PDB entry 6AKH | X-ray diffraction, 1.75 A resolution | chains A and D of the 4 polymer chains in the assembly

== Chain A ==
Protein: DNA-directed DNA/RNA polymerase mu
Organism: Homo sapiens
Notes: EC 2.7.7.7; engineered mutation(s): deletions 398-410
UniProtKB: Q9NP87 (DPOLM_HUMAN); numbering as in UniProt; present here: 132-397, 411-494
Sequence (356 residues; row label = number of the first residue in the row; note: 12 numbers in that range are skipped by the numbering (no residue carries them; nothing is unmodelled there)):
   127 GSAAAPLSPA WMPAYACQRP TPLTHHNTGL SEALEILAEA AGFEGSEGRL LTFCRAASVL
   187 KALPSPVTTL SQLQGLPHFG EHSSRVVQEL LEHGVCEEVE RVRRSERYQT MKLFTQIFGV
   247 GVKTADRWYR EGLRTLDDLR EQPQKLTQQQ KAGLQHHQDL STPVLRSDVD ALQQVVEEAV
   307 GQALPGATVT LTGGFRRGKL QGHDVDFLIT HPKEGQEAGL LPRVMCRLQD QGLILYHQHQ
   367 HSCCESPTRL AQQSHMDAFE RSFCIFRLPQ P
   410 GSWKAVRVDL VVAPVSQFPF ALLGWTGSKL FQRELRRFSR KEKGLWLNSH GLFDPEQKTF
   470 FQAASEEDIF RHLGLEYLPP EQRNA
Unresolved in the structure: 127-137, 366-383
Differences from the reference sequence: expression tag (127-131); linker (410)
Metal / ion sites: Na+: Thr241, Ile243, Val246 (shared with 1 residue of chain P); Mn2+ site 1: Asp330, Asp332 (together with DUP); Mn2+ site 2: Asp330, Asp332, Asp418 (together with DUP) (shared with 1 residue of chain P)
Small-molecule neighbours: DUP (2'-deoxyuridine 5'-alpha,beta-imido-triphosphate): Gly319, Gly320, Arg323, Lys325, Gln327, Gly328, His329, Asp330, Asp332, Asp418, Gly433, Trp434, Thr435, Gly436, Ser437, Lys438, Gln441
UniProt features mapped onto this chain:
  - region: Arg323 to Asp332 (Involved in ssDNA binding)
  - binding site (Mg(2+)): Asp330, Asp332, Asp418
  - site: Gly433 (Responsible for the low discrimination between dNTP and rNTP)

== Chain D ==
Molecule: 4-nt DNA strand
Sequence (4 nucleotides; each row starts with the number of its first residue):
     1 GCCG

== Chain A / chain D interface ==
Pairs across the interface - 15 pairs, chain A then chain D:
  Ala140(A) - DG4(D)  phosphate contact
  Gly174(A) - DG1(D)  hydrogen bond to the base
  Arg175(A) - DG1(D)  salt bridge to the phosphate
  Thr178(A) - DG1(D)  hydrogen bond to the base
  Thr178(A) - DC2(D)  sugar contact
  Phe179(A) - DG1(D)  sugar contact
  Pro203(A) - DC3(D)  phosphate contact
  His204(A) - DC2(D)  sugar contact
  His204(A) - DC3(D)  hydrogen bond to the phosphate
  Gly206(A) - DC2(D)  hydrogen bond to the phosphate
  Glu207(A) - DC2(D)  hydrogen bond to the phosphate
  His208(A) - DG1(D)  salt bridge to the phosphate
  His208(A) - DC2(D)  hydrogen bond to the phosphate
  Ser209(A) - DG1(D)  phosphate contact
  Ser209(A) - DC2(D)  hydrogen bond to the phosphate
Also at the interface, not in a pair above, chain A (14 interface residues in all): Arg181, Leu202, Phe205

== In short ==
The interface between chain A and chain D involves 14 residues on one side and 4 on the other; the contacts
include 7 hydrogen bonds and 2 salt bridges. Among the polar pairs are Gly174(A)-DG1(D), Thr178(A)-DG1(D) and
His204(A)-DC3(D). Bound to chain A: compound DUP.
Here chain A is DNA-directed DNA/RNA polymerase mu (Homo sapiens) and chain D is a 4-nt DNA strand. Entry 6AKH
(Pre-catalytic Ternary Complex of Human DNA Polymerase Mu with Templating Adenine and Incoming Mn-dUMPNPP) was
determined by X-ray diffraction (same publication as 6AK8, 6AK9, 6IPD, 6IPE, 6IPF and 6IPG).
